3EGW - chains A and C of the 3 polymer chains in the assembly; structure by X-ray diffraction, 1.90 A resolution.

# Chain A
Name: Respiratory nitrate reductase 1 alpha chain
Organism: Escherichia coli
Notes: EC 1.7.99.4; fragment: Chain A, NarG
Reference sequence: P09152 (NARG_ECOLI); residues 1-1244 here correspond to UniProt positions 2-1245 (UniProt number = residue number + 1)
Amino-acid sequence (1244 residues; each row starts with the number of its first residue):
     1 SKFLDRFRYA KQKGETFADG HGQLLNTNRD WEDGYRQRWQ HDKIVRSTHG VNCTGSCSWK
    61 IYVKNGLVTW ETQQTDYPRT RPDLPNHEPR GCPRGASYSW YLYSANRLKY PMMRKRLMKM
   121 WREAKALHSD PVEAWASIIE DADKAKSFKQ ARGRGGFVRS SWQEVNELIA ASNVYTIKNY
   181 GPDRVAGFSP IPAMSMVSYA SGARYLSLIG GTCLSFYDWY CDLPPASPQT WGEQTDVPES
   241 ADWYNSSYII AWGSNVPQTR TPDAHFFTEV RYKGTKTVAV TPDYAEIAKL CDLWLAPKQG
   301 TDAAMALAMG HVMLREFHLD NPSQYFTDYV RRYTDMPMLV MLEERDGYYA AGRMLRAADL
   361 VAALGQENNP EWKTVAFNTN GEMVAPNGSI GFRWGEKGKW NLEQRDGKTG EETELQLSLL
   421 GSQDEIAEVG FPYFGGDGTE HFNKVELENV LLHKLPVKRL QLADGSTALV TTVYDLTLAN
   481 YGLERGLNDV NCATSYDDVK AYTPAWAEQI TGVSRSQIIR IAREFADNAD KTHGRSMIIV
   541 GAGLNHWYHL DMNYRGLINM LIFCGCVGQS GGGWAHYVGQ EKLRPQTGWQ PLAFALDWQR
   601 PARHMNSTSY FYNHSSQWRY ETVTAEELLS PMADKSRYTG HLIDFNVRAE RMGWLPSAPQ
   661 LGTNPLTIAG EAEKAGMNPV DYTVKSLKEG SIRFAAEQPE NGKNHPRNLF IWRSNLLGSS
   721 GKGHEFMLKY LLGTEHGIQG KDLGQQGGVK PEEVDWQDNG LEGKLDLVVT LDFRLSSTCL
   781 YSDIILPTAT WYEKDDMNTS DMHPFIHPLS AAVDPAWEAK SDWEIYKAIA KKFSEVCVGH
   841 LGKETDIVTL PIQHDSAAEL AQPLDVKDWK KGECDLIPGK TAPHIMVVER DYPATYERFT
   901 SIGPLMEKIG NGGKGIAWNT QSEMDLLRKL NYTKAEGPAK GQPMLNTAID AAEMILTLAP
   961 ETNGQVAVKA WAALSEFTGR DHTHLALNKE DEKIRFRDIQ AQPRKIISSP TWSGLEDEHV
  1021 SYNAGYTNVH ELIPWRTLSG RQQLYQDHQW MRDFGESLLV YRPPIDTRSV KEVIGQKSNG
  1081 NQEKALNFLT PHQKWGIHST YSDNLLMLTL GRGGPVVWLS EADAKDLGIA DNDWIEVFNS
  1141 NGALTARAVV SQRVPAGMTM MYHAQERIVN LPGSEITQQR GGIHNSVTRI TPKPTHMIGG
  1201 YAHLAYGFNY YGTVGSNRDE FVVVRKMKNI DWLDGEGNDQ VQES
Differences from the reference sequence: conflict Ala10 (Phe11 in P09152), Ala362 (Asp363 in P09152)
Metal / ion sites: 4Fe-4S cluster Fe: His49, Cys53, Cys57, Cys92
Ligand contacts:
  - phosphatidyl glycerol (AGA; (1S)-2-{[{[(2S)-2,3-dihydroxypropyl]oxy}(hydroxy)phosphoryl]oxy}-1-[(pentanoyloxy)methyl]ethyl octanoate): Phe3, Arg6, Tyr9
  - MD1 (phosphoric acid 4-(2-amino-4-oxo-3,4,5,6,-tetrahydro-pteridin-6-yl)-2-hydroxy-3,4-dimercapto-but-3-en-yl ester guanylate ester): Gly50, Asn52, Pro190, Ser198, Tyr220, Asp222, His546, Trp712, Arg713, Ser714, Asn715, Leu716, Ser719, Ser720, Lys722, Leu771, Asp772, Phe773, Arg774, Ser776, Thr788, Trp791, Lys794, Asp822, Thr1090, His1092, Ile1097, His1098, Ser1099, Thr1100, His1163, His1184, Asn1185, Thr1188, Asn1217, Arg1218
  - molybdopterin guanosine dinucleotide (MGD; 2-amino-5,6-dimercapto-7-methyl-3,7,8a,9-tetrahydro-8-oxa-1,3,9,10-tetraaza-anthracen-4-one guanosine dinucleotide): Asn52, Cys53, Arg94, Asp222, Trp252, Gly253, Ser254, Asn255, Gln258, Thr259, Arg260, Val280, Thr281, Pro282, Asp283, Ala285, Gln299, Gly300, Asp302, Gly541, Ala542, Gly543, Leu544, Trp547, Tyr577, Val578, Gly579, Leu1089, Pro1091, His1092, Gln1093, Lys1094, Gly1096, Ile1097, His1098, Tyr1162, His1163, Arg1218
  - 4Fe-4S cluster (SF4): Thr48, His49, Val51, Cys53, Gly55, Ser56, Cys57, Trp59, Gly91, Cys92, Arg94, Gly95, Pro262, Ile1097, Tyr1101
UniProt features mapped onto this chain:
  - binding site ([4Fe-4S] cluster): His49, Cys53, Cys57, Cys92
  - binding site (Mo-bis(molybdopterin guanine dinucleotide)): Asp222

# Chain C
Name: Respiratory nitrate reductase 1 gamma chain
Organism: Escherichia coli
Notes: EC 1.7.99.4; fragment: Chain C, NarI
Reference sequence: P11350 (NARI_ECOLI); residue numbers follow UniProt; this construct covers 1-225
Amino-acid sequence (225 residues; row label = number of the first residue in the row):
     1 MQFLNMFFFD IYPYIAGAVF LIGSWLRYDY GQYTWRAASS QMLDRKGMNL ASNLFHIGIL
    61 GIFVGHFFGM LTPHWMAAAW LPIEVKQKMA MFAGGASGVL CLIGGVLLLK RRLFSPRVRA
   121 TTTGADILIL SLLVIQCALG LLTIPFSAQH MDGSEMMKLV GWAQSVVTFH GGASQHLDGV
   181 AFIFRLHLVL GMTLFLLFPF SRLIHIWSVP VEYLTRKYQL VRARH
Modified positions: Met1 (n-formylmethionine; FME)
Differences from the reference sequence: conflict Ala77 (Tyr in P11350), Ala78 (Glu in P11350)
Metal / ion sites: heme Fe site 1: His56, His205; heme Fe site 2: His66, His187
Ligand contacts:
  - 1,2-diacyl-glycerol-3-sn-phosphate (3PH): Thr123, Gly124, Ala125, Leu128, Leu197, Phe200
  - phosphatidyl glycerol (AGA; (1S)-2-{[{[(2S)-2,3-dihydroxypropyl]oxy}(hydroxy)phosphoryl]oxy}-1-[(pentanoyloxy)methyl]ethyl octanoate): Leu21, Ser24, Trp25, Tyr28, Trp35, Trp207, Ser208, Val209, Pro210, Val211, Glu212
  - heme (HEM), molecule 1: Ala37, Ser39, Ser40, Gln41, Met48, Ser52, Phe55, His56, Ile59, Leu60, Leu108, Arg111, Arg112, Leu130, Leu133, Arg202, Leu203, His205, Ile206, Val209, Pro210
  - heme (HEM), molecule 2: Ile59, Ile62, His66, Met70, Gln87, Ala90, Gly94, Gly95, Gly98, Leu133, Gln136, Cys137, Gly140, Leu141, Thr143, Ile144, Ser147, Met156, Leu159, Trp162, Phe184, His187, Leu188, Gly191, Met192, Leu194, Phe195
UniProt features mapped onto this chain:
  - binding site (heme b): His56, His66, His187, His205
  - modified residue: Met1 (N-formylmethionine)

# How chain A and chain C interact
Contacting residue pairs - 33 pairs, chain A then chain C:
  Ser1(A) - Trp25(C)
  Ser1(A) - Asp29(C)  hydrogen bond
  Lys2(A) - Tyr28(C)
  Lys2(A) - Asp29(C)  hydrogen bond (backbone-side chain)
  Lys2(A) - Gln32(C)
  Phe3(A) - Trp25(C)
  Phe3(A) - Tyr28(C)  hydrophobic
  Phe3(A) - Asp29(C)  hydrogen bond (backbone-side chain)
  Arg6(A) - Tyr28(C)
  Tyr9(A) - Glu212(C)  hydrogen bond
  Phe17(A) - Val221(C)  hydrophobic
  Gly20(A) - Lys217(C)
  His21(A) - Tyr218(C)
  His21(A) - Gln219(C)  hydrogen bond (backbone-backbone)
  Gly22(A) - Gln219(C)
  Gln23(A) - Gln219(C)  hydrogen bond (backbone-backbone)
  Gln23(A) - Leu220(C)
  Gln23(A) - Val221(C)  hydrogen bond (backbone-backbone)
  Leu24(A) - Val221(C)
  Leu24(A) - Ala223(C)
  Leu25(A) - Val221(C)  hydrogen bond (backbone-backbone)
  Leu25(A) - Arg222(C)
  Leu25(A) - Ala223(C)  hydrogen bond (backbone-backbone)
  Asn26(A) - Ala223(C)
  Asn26(A) - His225(C)
  Thr27(A) - Arg222(C)
  Thr27(A) - His225(C)
  Asn28(A) - Arg222(C)  hydrogen bond (backbone-side chain)
  Asn28(A) - His225(C)
  Arg29(A) - Arg222(C)
  Arg29(A) - Ala223(C)  hydrogen bond (side chain-backbone)
  Arg29(A) - Arg224(C)
  Trp31(A) - Arg222(C)
Also at the interface, not in a pair above, chain A (19 interface residues in all): Leu4, Thr16

# In short
The interface between chain A and chain C involves 19 residues on one side and 14 on the other; the contacts
include 11 hydrogen bonds. Polar contacts include Ser1(A)-Asp29(C), Lys2(A)-Asp29(C) and Phe3(A)-Asp29(C).
Phosphatidyl glycerol is bound between chain A and chain C.
Here chain A is Respiratory nitrate reductase 1 alpha chain and chain C is Respiratory nitrate reductase 1
gamma chain, both from Escherichia coli. Entry 3EGW (The crystal structure of the NarGHI mutant NarH - C16A)
was determined by X-ray diffraction.
